PDB entry 5K36 | X-ray diffraction, 3.10 A resolution | chains C and F of the 13 polymer chains in the assembly

== Chain C ==
Name: Exosome complex component RRP43
From: Saccharomyces cerevisiae (strain ATCC 204508 / S288c)
Reference sequence: P25359 (RRP43_YEAST); residue numbers follow UniProt; this construct covers 1-394
Sequence (394 residues; row label = number of the first residue in the row):
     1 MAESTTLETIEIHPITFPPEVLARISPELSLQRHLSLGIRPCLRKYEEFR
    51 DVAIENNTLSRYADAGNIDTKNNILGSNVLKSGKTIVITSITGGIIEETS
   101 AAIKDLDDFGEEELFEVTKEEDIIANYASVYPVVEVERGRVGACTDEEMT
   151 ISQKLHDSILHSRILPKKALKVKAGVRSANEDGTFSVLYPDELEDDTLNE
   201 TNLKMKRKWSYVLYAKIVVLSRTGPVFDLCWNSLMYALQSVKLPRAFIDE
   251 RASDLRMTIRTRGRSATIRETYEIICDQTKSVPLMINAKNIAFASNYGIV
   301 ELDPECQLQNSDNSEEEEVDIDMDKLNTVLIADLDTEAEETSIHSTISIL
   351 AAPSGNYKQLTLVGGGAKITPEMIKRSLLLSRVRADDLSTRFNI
Not modelled in the structure: 1-9, 191-203, 251-270, 308-318, 394
Reported in the primary citation:
  - conformationally variable residues (order/disorder transition): R251 to E270

== Chain F ==
Name: Exosome complex component MTR3
From: Saccharomyces cerevisiae (strain ATCC 204508 / S288c)
Reference sequence: P48240 (MTR3_YEAST); residues 1-250 here = UniProt positions 1-250
Sequence (250 residues; row label = number of the first residue in the row):
     1 MNVQDRRRLLGPAAAKPMAFSNTTTHVPEKKSTDLTPKGNESEQELSLHT
    51 GFIENCNGSALVEARSLGHQTSLITAVYGPRSIRGSFTSQGTISIQLKNG
   101 LLEKYNTNELKEVSSFLMGIFNSVVNLSRYPKSGIDIFVYLTYDKDLTNN
   151 PQDDDSQSKMMSSQISSLIPHCITSITLALADAGIELVDMAGAGEANGTV
   201 VSFIKNGEEIVGFWKDDGDDEDLLECLDRCKEQYNRYRDLMISCLMNQET
Not modelled in the structure: 1-7, 27-41, 152-162, 249-250

== Interface between chain C and chain F ==
Pairs across the interface (69):
  L59(C) - Y143(F)  hydrogen bond (backbone-side chain)
  R61(C) - F20(F)
  N67(C) - L147(F)
  D69(C) - K145(F)  salt bridge
  D69(C) - L147(F)
  T70(C) - T148(F)  hydrogen bond (side chain-backbone)
  K71(C) - D146(F)  salt bridge
  K71(C) - T148(F)  hydrogen bond
  N72(C) - F20(F)
  N72(C) - L102(F)
  N72(C) - Y143(F)  hydrogen bond
  N73(C) - L102(F)
  I74(C) - L101(F)
  I74(C) - L102(F)  hydrophobic
  L75(C) - M18(F)  hydrophobic
  K84(C) - E54(F)  salt bridge
  I88(C) - L101(F)  hydrophobic
  S90(C) - L101(F)
  G93(C) - M18(F)
  G94(C) - K16(F)
  G94(C) - M18(F)
  I95(C) - A15(F)
  I95(C) - K16(F)  hydrogen bond (backbone-backbone)
  I96(C) - A14(F)
  I96(C) - A15(F)  hydrophobic
  Y131(C) - G11(F)
  Y131(C) - P12(F)
  P132(C) - R8(F)
  E135(C) - K98(F)
  E137(C) - N55(F)  hydrogen bond (backbone-side chain)
  E137(C) - K98(F)  salt bridge
  E137(C) - Y140(F)  hydrogen bond
  G139(C) - Y78(F)
  G139(C) - R81(F)  hydrogen bond (backbone-side chain)
  G139(C) - F138(F)
  R140(C) - F138(F)
  V141(C) - Q96(F)
  Q153(C) - R8(F)  hydrogen bond (side chain-backbone)
  H156(C) - R8(F)
  R177(C) - S21(F)
  R177(C) - T23(F)  hydrogen bond (side chain-backbone)
  F185(C) - T23(F)
  Y211(C) - M18(F)  hydrophobic
  Y214(C) - L10(F)
  Y214(C) - A15(F)
  K216(C) - G100(F)  hydrogen bond (side chain-backbone)
  L220(C) - I53(F)  hydrophobic
  L220(C) - I74(F)  hydrophobic
  S221(C) - I53(F)
  S221(C) - E54(F)  hydrogen bond (side chain-backbone)
  S221(C) - N55(F)
  R222(C) - N55(F)  hydrogen bond (backbone-side chain)
  P244(C) - M18(F)
  F247(C) - S21(F)
  F247(C) - T24(F)
  E273(C) - K16(F)
  I275(C) - A19(F)
  I275(C) - S21(F)
  C276(C) - M18(F)  hydrophobic
  C276(C) - A19(F)  hydrogen bond (backbone-backbone)
  C276(C) - F20(F)
  C276(C) - S21(F)
  D277(C) - F20(F)
  D277(C) - T24(F)
  Q278(C) - S21(F)
  Q278(C) - T24(F)
  Q278(C) - T25(F)
  Q278(C) - H26(F)
  T279(C) - T25(F)  hydrogen bond
Other interface residues (no listed pair), chain C (51 interface residues in all): T58, S60, Y62, I86, R138, S152, V212, T223, I274
Other interface residues (no listed pair), chain F (39 interface residues in all): P17, N22, F52, N99, K104, N149

== Summary ==
51 residues of chain C face 39 of chain F across their interface, with 15 hydrogen bonds and 4 salt bridges.
Among the polar pairs are D69(C)-K145(F), K71(C)-D146(F) and K84(C)-E54(F). From the paper: conformational
variability at R251(C).
Chain C is Exosome complex component RRP43 and chain F is Exosome complex component MTR3, both from
Saccharomyces cerevisiae (strain ATCC 204508 / S288c); the structure, Structure of an eleven component nuclear
RNA exosome complex bound to RNA, was determined by X-ray diffraction.
